PDB entry 9LD7 | electron microscopy, 3.40 A resolution | chains B and K of the 12 polymer chains in the assembly

== Chain B (and K) ==
Protein: Major capsid protein
Organism: Enterobacteria phage N4
Notes: chain K of this document is another copy of the same molecule, construct and numbering; everything in this record applies to it too
UniProt: Q859Q5 (CAPSD_BPN4); residues 1-401 here = UniProt positions 1-401
Amino-acid sequence (401 residues; row label = number of the first residue in the row):
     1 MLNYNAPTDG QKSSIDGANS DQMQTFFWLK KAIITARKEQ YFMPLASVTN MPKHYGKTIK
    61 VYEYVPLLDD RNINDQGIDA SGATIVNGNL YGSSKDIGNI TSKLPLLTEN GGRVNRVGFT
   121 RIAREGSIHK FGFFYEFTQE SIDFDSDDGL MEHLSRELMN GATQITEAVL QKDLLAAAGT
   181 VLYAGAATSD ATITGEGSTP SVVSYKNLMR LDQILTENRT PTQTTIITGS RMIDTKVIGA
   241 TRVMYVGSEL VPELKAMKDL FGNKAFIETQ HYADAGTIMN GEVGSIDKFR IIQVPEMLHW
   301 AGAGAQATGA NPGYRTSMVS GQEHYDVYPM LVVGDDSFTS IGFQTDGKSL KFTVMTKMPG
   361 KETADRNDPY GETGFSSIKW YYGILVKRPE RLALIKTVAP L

== How chain B and chain K interact ==
Residue-residue contacts - 12 pairs, chain B then chain K:
  Glu140(B) with Glu109(K)
  Arg366(B) with Arg113(K)
  Asn367(B) with Gly112(K); Arg113(K)
  Asp368(B) with Gly111(K); Gly112(K)
  Pro369(B) with Gly112(K); Arg113(K)
  Tyr370(B) with Leu107(K), hydrophobic; Gly111(K); Val114(K)
  Glu372(B) with Glu109(K)
Also at the interface, not in a pair above, chain B (8 interface residues in all): Thr138
Also at the interface, not in a pair above, chain K (8 interface residues in all): Asn110, Asn115

== Overview ==
Chain B and chain K each contribute 8 residues to their interface.
Chain B and chain K are both Major capsid protein (Enterobacteria phage N4); the structure, The capsid of
mature phage N4, was determined by electron microscopy, deposited together with 9LBZ, 9LC0 and 9LC1.
